7NGF - chains D and E of the 7 polymer chains in the assembly; structure by electron microscopy, 5.60 A resolution (low resolution: residue-level contacts below are approximate; hydrogen-bond / salt-bridge calls are withheld).

# Chain D (and E)
Protein: Lon protease homolog, mitochondrial
From: Homo sapiens
Notes: EC 3.4.21.53; chain E of this document is another copy of the same molecule, construct and numbering; everything in this record applies to it too
UniProtKB: P36776 (LONM_HUMAN); residues 123-948 here = UniProt positions 123-948
Sequence (826 residues; row label = number of the first residue in the row):
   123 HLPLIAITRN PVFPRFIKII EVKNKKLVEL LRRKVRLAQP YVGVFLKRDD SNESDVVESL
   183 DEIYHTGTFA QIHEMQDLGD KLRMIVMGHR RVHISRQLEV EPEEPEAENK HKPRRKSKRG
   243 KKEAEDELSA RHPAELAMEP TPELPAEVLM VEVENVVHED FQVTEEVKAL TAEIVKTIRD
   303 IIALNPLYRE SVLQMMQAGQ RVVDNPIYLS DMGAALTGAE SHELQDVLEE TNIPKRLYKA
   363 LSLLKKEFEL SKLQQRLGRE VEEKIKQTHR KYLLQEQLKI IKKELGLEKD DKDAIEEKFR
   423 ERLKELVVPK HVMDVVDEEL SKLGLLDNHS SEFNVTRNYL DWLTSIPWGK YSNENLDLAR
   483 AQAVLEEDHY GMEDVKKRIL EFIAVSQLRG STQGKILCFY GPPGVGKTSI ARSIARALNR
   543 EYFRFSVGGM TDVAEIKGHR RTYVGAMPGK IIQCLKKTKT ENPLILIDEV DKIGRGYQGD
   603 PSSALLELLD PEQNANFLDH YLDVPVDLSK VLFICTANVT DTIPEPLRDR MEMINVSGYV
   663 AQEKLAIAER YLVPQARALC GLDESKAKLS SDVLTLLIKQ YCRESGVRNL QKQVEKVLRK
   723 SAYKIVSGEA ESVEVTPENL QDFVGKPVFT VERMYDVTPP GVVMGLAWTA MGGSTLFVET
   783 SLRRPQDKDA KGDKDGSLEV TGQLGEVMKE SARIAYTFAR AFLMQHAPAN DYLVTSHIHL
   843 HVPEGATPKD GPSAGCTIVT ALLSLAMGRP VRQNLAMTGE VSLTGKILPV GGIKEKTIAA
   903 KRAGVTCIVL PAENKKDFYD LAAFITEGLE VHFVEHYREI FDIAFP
Not modelled in the structure: 222-271
Metal / ion sites: Mg2+: Thr530 (together with ATP)
Ligand contacts: ATP (adenosine-5'-triphosphate): Asp490, His491, Tyr492, Pro524, Pro525, Gly526, Val527, Gly528, Lys529, Thr530, Ser531, Tyr661, Ile669, Tyr673, Gln677, Val709, Arg710
Curated features (UniProtKB/Swiss-Prot):
  - active site: Ser855, Lys898
  - binding site (ATP): Gly523 to Thr530
  - natural variant: Glu476 (E476A: In CODASS), Ser631 (S631Y: In CODASS), Ala670 (A670V: In CODASS), Arg672 (R672C: In CODASS), Pro676 (P676S: In CODASS), Arg679 (R679H: In CODASS), Arg721 (R721G: In CODASS), Ala724 (A724V: In CODASS), Pro749 (P749S: In CODASS), Gly767 (G767E: In CODASS), Ile927 (deletion: In CODASS)
  - mutagenesis: Lys529 (K529R: Abolishes ATPase activity, and presumably ATP-driven protein unfolding, but does not block access to the proteolytic active site or prevent a substrate from binding to it), Trp770 (W770A: Has low basal, but normal stimulated ATPase activity, and retains peptidase activity; W770P: Has normal basal, but low stimulated ATPase activity, and abolishes peptidase activity), Ser855 (S855A: Lacks both ATPase and protease activity, but retains DNA binding activity), Thr880 (T880V: Enhances the basal, but not the stimulated ATPase activity), Gly893 (G893A: Has low basal, but normal stimulated ATPase activity, and retains peptidase activity; G893P: Has normal basal, but low stimulated ATPase activity, and abolishes peptidase activity), Gly894 (G894A/S: Enhances the basal, but not the stimulated ATPase activity, and retains peptidase activity; G894P: Enhances the basal, but not the stimulated ATPase activity, and abolishes peptidase activity)
From the paper describing this entry:
  - mutagenesis - K529R, E591Q, T803V, E812A, S855A: abolished catalytic activity (proteolytic activity)
  - mutagenesis - S855A: unchanged catalytic activity (ATPase activity)
  - catalytic residues: Thr803, His841, His843, Ser855
  - catalytic residues: Glu801, Arg815, Lys898 (proposed by the authors, not directly observed)
  - mutagenesis - T803V: decreased catalytic activity on ATPase
  - mutagenesis - H841F, H843F: abolished catalytic activity on proteolytically
  - mutagenesis - E801A: decreased catalytic activity (protease activity)
  - mutagenesis - E801A, E812A: decreased catalytic activity (ATPase activity)
  - mutagenesis - K529R, E591Q: abolished catalytic activity on ATPase

# Chain D / chain E interface
Contacting residue pairs (47):
  Asn456(D) with Arg562(E)
  Arg459(D) with Arg562(E)
  Asn460(D) with Arg562(E)
  His561(D) with Tyr599(E)
  Gly567(D) with Gln600(E)
  Leu681(D) with Arg511(E)
  Cys682(D) with Arg511(E)
  Gly683(D) with Arg511(E)
  Lys718(D) with Glu503(E)
  Arg721(D) with Arg500(E); Glu503(E); Val507(E); Glu654(E)
  Lys722(D) with Glu503(E)
  Ala724(D) with Val507(E)
  Tyr725(D) with Leu502(E); Ala506(E)
  Val728(D) with Leu480(E); Ala506(E); Gln509(E); Leu510(E)
  Pro749(D) with Lys918(E)
  Tyr757(D) with Thr886(E)
  Glu781(D) with Leu885(E)
  Thr782(D) with Leu885(E)
  Ser783(D) with Thr819(E); Leu885(E)
  Leu784(D) with Thr819(E)
  Arg785(D) with Asp797(E); Arg815(E); Thr819(E); Arg822(E)
  Arg786(D) with Asp797(E); Met826(E)
  Pro787(D) with Met826(E); Val836(E)
  Lys790(D) with Asp795(E)
  Asp791(D) with Asp795(E)
  Lys796(D) with Asp795(E)
  Glu801(D) with Arg815(E)
  Thr803(D) with Glu812(E)
  Gly804(D) with Glu812(E)
  Gln805(D) with Glu808(E); Val809(E); Glu812(E)
  His841(D) with Ile816(E); Thr819(E)
Interface residues without a listed pair, chain D (39 interface residues in all): His451, Val566, Glu717, Ile727, Ser729, Lys748, Thr760, Val764
Interface residues without a listed pair, chain E (31 interface residues in all): Lys499, Thr564, Tyr818, Tyr921

# Summary
The interface between chain D and chain E involves 39 residues on one side and 31 on the other. Bound to chain
D: ATP. The paper reports catalytic residues Thr803(D), His841(D) and His843(D) among others; K529R, E591Q and
T803V of chain D, among others, abolish catalytic activity (proteolytic activity); 8 substitutions were tested
in all.
Both chains are Lon protease homolog, mitochondrial (Homo sapiens). Entry 7NGF (P2c-state of wild type human
mitochondrial LONP1 protease with bound endogenous substrate protein and in presence ...) was determined by
electron microscopy, deposited together with 7NFY, 7NG4, 7NG5 and 7NGC.
